6W1Z - chains B and X of the 21 polymer chains in the assembly; structure by electron microscopy, 2.70 A resolution.

== Chain B ==
Protein: ATP-dependent Clp protease ATP-binding subunit ClpA
Source organism: Escherichia coli (strain K12)
Reference sequence: P0ABH9 (CLPA_ECOLI); residue numbers follow UniProt; this construct covers 1-758
Sequence (758 residues; numbered 1 to 758; the number before each row is that of its first residue):
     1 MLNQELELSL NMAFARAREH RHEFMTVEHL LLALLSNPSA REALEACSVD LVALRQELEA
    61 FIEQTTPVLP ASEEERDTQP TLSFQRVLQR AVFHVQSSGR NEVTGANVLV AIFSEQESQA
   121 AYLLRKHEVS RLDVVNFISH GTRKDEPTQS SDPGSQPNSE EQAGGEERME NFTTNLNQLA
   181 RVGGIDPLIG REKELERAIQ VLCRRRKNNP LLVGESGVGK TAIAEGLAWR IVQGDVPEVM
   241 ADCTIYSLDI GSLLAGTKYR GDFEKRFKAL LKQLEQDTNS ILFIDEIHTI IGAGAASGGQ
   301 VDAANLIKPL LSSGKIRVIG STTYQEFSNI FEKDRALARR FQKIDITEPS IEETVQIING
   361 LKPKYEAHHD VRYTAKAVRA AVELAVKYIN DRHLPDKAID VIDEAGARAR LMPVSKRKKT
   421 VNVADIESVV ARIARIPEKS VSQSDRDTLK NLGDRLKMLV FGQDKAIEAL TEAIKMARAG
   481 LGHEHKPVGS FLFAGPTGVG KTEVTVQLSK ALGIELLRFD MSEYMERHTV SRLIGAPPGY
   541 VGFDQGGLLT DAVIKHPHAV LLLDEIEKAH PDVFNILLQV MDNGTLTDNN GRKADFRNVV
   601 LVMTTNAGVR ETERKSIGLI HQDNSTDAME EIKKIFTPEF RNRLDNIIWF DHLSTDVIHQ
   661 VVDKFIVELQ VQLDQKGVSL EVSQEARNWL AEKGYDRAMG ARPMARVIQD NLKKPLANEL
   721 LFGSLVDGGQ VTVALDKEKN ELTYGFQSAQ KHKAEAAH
Unresolved in the structure: 1-168, 747-758
Residues lining bound ligands:
  - ATP (adenosine-5'-triphosphate), molecule 1: Pro187, Leu188, Ile189, Ser216, Gly217, Val218, Gly219, Lys220, Thr221, Ala222, Glu286, Thr323, Ile357, Leu361, Pro395, Asp396, Ile399
  - ATP, molecule 2: Arg206, Ala336, Arg339, Arg340
  - ATP, molecule 3: Leu459, Val460, Phe461, Thr497, Gly498, Val499, Gly500, Lys501, Thr502, Glu503, Glu565, Asn606, Leu653, Val661, Lys664, Phe665, Ala701, Arg702
Curated features (UniProtKB/Swiss-Prot):
  - binding site (ATP): Gly214 to Thr221, Gly495 to Thr502
Reported in the primary citation:
  - binding site for RepA, green fluorescent protein fusion (chain X): Tyr259, His528, Tyr540, Val541
  - binding site for ATP: Arg339, Arg340, Arg643

== Chain X ==
Protein: RepA, green fluorescent protein fusion
Source organism: synthetic construct
Sequence (24 residues; each row starts with the number of its first residue; X marks 24 residues of unknown identity (built as UNK)):
     1 XXXXXXXXXX XXXXXXXXXX XXXX

== Interface between chain B and chain X ==
Chain B side of the interface, 9 residues: Lys258, Tyr259, Arg260, Ala296, Ser297, His528, Gly539, Tyr540, Val541

== Overview ==
No residue of chain B is in contact with chain X. Bound to chain B: 3 copies of ATP. From the paper: a binding
site for RepA, green fluorescent protein fusion (chain X) at Tyr259(B), His528(B) and Tyr540(B) among others;
a binding site for ATP at Arg339(B), Arg340(B) and Arg643(B).
Here chain B is ATP-dependent Clp protease ATP-binding subunit ClpA (Escherichia coli (strain K12)) and chain
X is RepA, green fluorescent protein fusion (synthetic construct). Entry 6W1Z (ClpAP Engaged1 State bound to
RepA-GFP) was determined by electron microscopy, deposited together with 6UQE, 6UQO, 6W20, 6W21, 6W22, 6W23
and 6W24.
